Entry 8HJ4 (electron microscopy, 3.10 A resolution); this record covers chains B and C of the 3 polymer chains in the assembly.

[Chain B]
Molecule: sgRNA
Sequence (135 nucleotides; row label = number of the first residue in the row):
     1 GGUCACUCUG CUAUUUAACU UUACGUUGUA GCUCCCUUUC UCGAAAGAGA ACCGUUGCUA
    61 CAAUAAGGCC GUCUGAAAAG AUGUGCCGCA ACGCUCUGCC CCUUAAAGCU CCUGCUUUAA
   121 GGGGCAUCGU UUAUC
Disordered / not traced: 1-15, 110-113, 133-135

[Chain C]
Molecule: Phage protein
From: Simonsiella muelleri ATCC 29453
UniProtKB: V9H5N5 (V9H5N5_9NEIS); numbering as in UniProt (aligned over 1-130)
Chain sequence (131 residues; row label = number of the first residue in the row; numbering starts at 0):
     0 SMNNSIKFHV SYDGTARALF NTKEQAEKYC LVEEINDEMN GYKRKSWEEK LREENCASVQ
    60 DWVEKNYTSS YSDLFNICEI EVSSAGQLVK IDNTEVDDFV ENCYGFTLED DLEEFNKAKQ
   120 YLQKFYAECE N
Disordered / not traced: 0
Construct notes: expression tag (0)
Reported in the primary citation:
  - mutagenesis - D36A/E37A: abolished binding to CRISPR-associated endonuclease Cas9

[How chain B and chain C interact]
Residue-residue contacts (8):
  U21(B) - Lys44(C)  hydrogen bond to the base
  U22(B) - Lys44(C)  base contact
  A23(B) - Lys44(C)  base contact
  C24(B) - Arg43(C)  hydrogen bond to the base
  G25(B) - Asn39(C)  hydrogen bond to the base
  G25(B) - Gly40(C)  base contact
  G25(B) - Arg43(C)  hydrogen bond to the sugar
  C89(B) - Tyr41(C)  base contact

[In short]
Chain B and chain C form an interface of 6 and 5 residues respectively, with 4 hydrogen bonds. Among the polar
pairs are U21(B)-Lys44(C), C24(B)-Arg43(C) and G25(B)-Asn39(C). The paper reports that D36A/E37A of chain C
abolish binding to CRISPR-associated endonuclease Cas9.
Here chain B is sgRNA and chain C is Phage protein (Simonsiella muelleri ATCC 29453). Entry 8HJ4 (CryoEM
structure of an anti-CRISPR protein AcrIIC5 bound to Nme1Cas9-sgRNA complex) was determined by electron
microscopy.
